Entry 3F8J (X-ray diffraction, 1.99 A resolution); this record covers chains B and F of the 3 polymer chains in the assembly.

# Chain B
Molecule: E3 ubiquitin-protein ligase UHRF1
From: Mus musculus
Notes: fragment: YDG domain:
Reference sequence: Q8VDF2 (UHRF1_MOUSE); residue numbers follow UniProt; this construct covers 417-628
Amino-acid sequence (212 residues; numbered 417 to 628; the number before each row is that of its first residue):
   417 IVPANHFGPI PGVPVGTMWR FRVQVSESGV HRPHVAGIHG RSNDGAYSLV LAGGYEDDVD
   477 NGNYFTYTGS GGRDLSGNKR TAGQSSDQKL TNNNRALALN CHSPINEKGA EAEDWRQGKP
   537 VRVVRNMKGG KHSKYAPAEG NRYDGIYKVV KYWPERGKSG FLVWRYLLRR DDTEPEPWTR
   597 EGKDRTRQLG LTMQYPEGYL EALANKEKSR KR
Disordered / not traced: 623-628

# Chain F
Molecule: 12-nt DNA strand
Sequence (12 nucleotides; row label = number of the first residue in the row):
   402 CCATGCGCTG AC
Modified / non-standard residues: 5CM (5-methyl-2'-deoxy-cytidine-5'-monophosphate) at position 407

# How chain B and chain F interact
Residue-residue contacts - 31 pairs, chain B then chain F:
  Phe-437(B) / DC409(F)  phosphate contact
  Phe-437(B) / DT410(F)  phosphate contact
  Arg-438(B) / DG408(F)  sugar contact
  Arg-438(B) / DC409(F)  hydrogen bond to the phosphate
  His-450(B) / DG406(F)  base contact
  His-450(B) / DG408(F)  sugar contact
  Val-451(B) / DG406(F)  base contact
  Val-451(B) / 5CM_407(F)  sugar contact
  Val-451(B) / DG408(F)  sugar contact
  Ala-452(B) / DG406(F)  phosphate contact
  Ala-452(B) / 5CM_407(F)  phosphate contact
  Gly-453(B) / 5CM_407(F)  hydrogen bond to the phosphate
  Val-466(B) / 5CM_407(F)  base contact
  Leu-467(B) / 5CM_407(F)  base contact
  Ala-468(B) / 5CM_407(F)  hydrogen bond to the base
  Ala-468(B) / DG408(F)  phosphate contact
  Gly-469(B) / 5CM_407(F)  hydrogen bond to the base
  Gly-470(B) / 5CM_407(F)  hydrogen bond to the base
  Tyr-471(B) / 5CM_407(F)  hydrogen bond to the phosphate
  Asp-474(B) / 5CM_407(F)  hydrogen bond to the base
  Tyr-483(B) / 5CM_407(F)  base contact
  Thr-484(B) / 5CM_407(F)  hydrogen bond to the base
  Ser-486(B) / DG406(F)  hydrogen bond to the phosphate
  Ser-486(B) / 5CM_407(F)  phosphate contact
  Gly-487(B) / DG406(F)  phosphate contact
  Leu-491(B) / DG406(F)  base contact
  Arg-496(B) / DG406(F)  hydrogen bond to the base
  Arg-496(B) / DG408(F)  base contact
  Thr-497(B) / 5CM_407(F)  sugar contact
  Lys-544(B) / DG408(F)  salt bridge to the phosphate
  Lys-544(B) / DC409(F)  salt bridge to the phosphate
Other interface residues (no listed pair), chain B (27 interface residues in all): Gly-485, Arg-489, Lys-495, Asn-508, Asn-509, Asn-542
Other interface residues (no listed pair), chain F (6 interface residues in all): DT405

# In short
27 residues of chain B face 6 of chain F across their interface; the contacts include 10 hydrogen bonds and 2
salt bridges. Among the polar pairs are Ala-468(B)/5CM_407(F), Gly-469(B)/5CM_407(F) and
Gly-470(B)/5CM_407(F).
Chain B is E3 ubiquitin-protein ligase UHRF1 (Mus musculus) and chain F is a 12-nt DNA strand; the structure,
Mouse UHRF1 SRA domain bound with hemi-methylated CpG, crystal structure in space group C222(1), was
determined by X-ray diffraction, deposited together with 3F8I and 3FDE.
